9CSI - chain A; structure by X-ray diffraction, 2.80 A resolution.

[Chain A]
Molecule: Lipid A export ATP-binding/permease protein MsbA
From: Acinetobacter baumannii
Reference sequence: A0A6F8TGG1 (A0A6F8TGG1_ACIBA); residue numbers follow UniProt; this construct covers 1-575
Amino-acid sequence (598 residues; numbered -22 to 575; the number before each row is that of its first residue; numbers below 1 keep their minus sign (Met-22 is residue -22)):
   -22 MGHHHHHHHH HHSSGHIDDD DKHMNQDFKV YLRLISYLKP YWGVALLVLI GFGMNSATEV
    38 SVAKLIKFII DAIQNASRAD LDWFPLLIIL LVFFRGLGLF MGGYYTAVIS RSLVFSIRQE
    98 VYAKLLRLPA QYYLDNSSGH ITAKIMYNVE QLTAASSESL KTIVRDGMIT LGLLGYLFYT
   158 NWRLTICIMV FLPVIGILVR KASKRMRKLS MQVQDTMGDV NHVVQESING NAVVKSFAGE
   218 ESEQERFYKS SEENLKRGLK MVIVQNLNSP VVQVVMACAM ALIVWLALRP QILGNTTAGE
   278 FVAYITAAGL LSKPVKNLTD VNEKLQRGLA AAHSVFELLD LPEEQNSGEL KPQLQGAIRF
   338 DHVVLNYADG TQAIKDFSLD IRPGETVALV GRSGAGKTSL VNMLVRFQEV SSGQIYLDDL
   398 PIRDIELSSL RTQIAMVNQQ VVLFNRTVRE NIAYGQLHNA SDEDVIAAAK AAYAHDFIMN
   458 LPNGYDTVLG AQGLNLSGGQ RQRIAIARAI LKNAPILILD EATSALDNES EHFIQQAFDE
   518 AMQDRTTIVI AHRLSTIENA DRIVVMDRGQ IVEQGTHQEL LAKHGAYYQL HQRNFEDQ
Not modelled in the structure: -22 to 0, 570-575
Sequence notes: initiating methionine (-22); expression tag (-21 to 0)
Ion coordination: Mg2+: Thr375 (together with AMP-PNP)
Ligand contacts:
  - A1AZS (3,3'-[(1,4-dioxobutane-1,4-diyl)bis(azanediyl)]bis[(4-butylbenzene-1-sulfonamido)benzoic acid]): Glu36, Val39, Leu42, Ile43, Phe61, Ile65, Leu68, Val69, Arg72, Met253, Ala254, Met257, Ile282, Thr283, Ala285, Gly286, Leu287, Leu288, Ser289, Lys290
  - AMP-PNP (ANP; phosphoaminophosphonic acid-adenylate ester): Gln108, Leu111, Tyr344, Asp346, Thr348, Ala350, Arg369, Ser370, Gly371, Ala372, Gly373, Lys374, Thr375, Ser376, Gln416, Leu458, Leu471, Asn472, Leu473, Ser474, Gly475, Gly476, Gln477, Ala502
  - monovaccenin (MVC): Ala107, Tyr110, Leu111, Ile205, Asn206, Asn208, Ala209, Thr375, Asn379, Phe384, Gln417, Val418, Val419, Ala468, Gln469, Leu471

[In short]
Bound to chain A: AMP-PNP, monovaccenin and compound A1AZS.
Chain A is Lipid A export ATP-binding/permease protein MsbA (Acinetobacter baumannii); the structure, A.
baumannii MsbA Bound to Cerastecin Compound 5, was determined by X-ray diffraction together with 9CSG from the
same study.
